PDB entry 8ACY | X-ray diffraction, 3.50 A resolution | chains A and E of the 6 polymer chains in the assembly

== Chain A ==
Protein: Na(+)-translocating NADH-quinone reductase subunit A
From: Vibrio cholerae
Notes: EC 7.2.1.1; engineered mutation(s): N-terminal His-tag
UniProtKB: A0A655PZA5 (A0A655PZA5_VIBCL); residues 1-446 here correspond to UniProt positions 17-462 (UniProt number = residue number + 16)
Amino-acid sequence (468 residues; row label = number of the first residue in the row; numbers below 1 keep their minus sign (Met-21 is residue -21)):
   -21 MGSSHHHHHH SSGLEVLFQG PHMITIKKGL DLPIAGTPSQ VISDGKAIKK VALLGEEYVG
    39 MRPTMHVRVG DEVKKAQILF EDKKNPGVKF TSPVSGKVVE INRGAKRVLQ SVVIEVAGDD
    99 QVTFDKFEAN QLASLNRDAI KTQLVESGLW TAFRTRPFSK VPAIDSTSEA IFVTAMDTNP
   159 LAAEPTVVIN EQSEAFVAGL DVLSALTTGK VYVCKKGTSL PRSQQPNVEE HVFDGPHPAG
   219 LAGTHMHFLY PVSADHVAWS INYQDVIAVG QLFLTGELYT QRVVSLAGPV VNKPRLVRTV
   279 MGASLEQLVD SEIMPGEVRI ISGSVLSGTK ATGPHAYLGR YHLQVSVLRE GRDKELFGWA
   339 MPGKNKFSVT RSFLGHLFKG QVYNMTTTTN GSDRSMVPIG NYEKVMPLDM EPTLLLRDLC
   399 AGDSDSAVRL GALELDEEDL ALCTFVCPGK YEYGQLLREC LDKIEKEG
Not modelled in the structure: -21 to 0, 330-372
Differences from the reference sequence: initiating methionine (-21); expression tag (-20 to 0)

== Chain E ==
Protein: Na(+)-translocating NADH-quinone reductase subunit E
From: Vibrio cholerae
Notes: EC 7.2.1.1
UniProtKB: A0A085QWM0 (A0A085QWM0_VIBCL); numbering as in UniProt (aligned over 1-198)
Amino-acid sequence (198 residues; row label = number of the first residue in the row):
     1 MEHYISLLVK SIFIENMALS FFLGMCTFLA VSKKVKTSFG LGIAVIVVLT ISVPVNNLVY
    61 NLVLKPDALV EGVDLSFLNF ITFIGVIAAL VQILEMILDR FFPPLYNALG IFLPLITVNC
   121 AIFGGVSFMV QRDYSFAESV VYGFGSGVGW MLAIVALAGI REKMKYSDVP PGLRGLGITF
   181 ITAGLMALGF MSFSGVQL
Not modelled in the structure: 1
Bound ions: 2Fe-2S cluster Fe: Cys26, Cys120 (shared with 2 residues of chain D)
Ligand contacts:
  - 2Fe-2S cluster (FES): Gly24, Met25, Cys26, Val118, Asn119, Cys120
  - FMN (flavin mononucleotide): Ser20, Phe21, Phe22, Leu23, Ser194

== How chain A and chain E interact ==
Pairs across the interface (9; chain A residue first):
  Ser373(A) with Tyr166(E), hydrogen bond (backbone-side chain)
  Met374(A) with Tyr166(E), hydrogen bond (backbone-side chain)
  Arg395(A) with Lys163(E); Tyr166(E)
  Asp396(A) with Lys165(E), salt bridge
  Cys398(A) with Tyr166(E), hydrophobic
  Ala399(A) with Lys165(E)
  Asp401(A) with Lys165(E), salt bridge
  Tyr429(A) with Tyr166(E), hydrogen bond
Interface residues without a listed pair, chain A (9 interface residues in all): Arg407
Interface residues without a listed pair, chain E (4 interface residues in all): Lys36

== Summary ==
9 residues of chain A face 4 of chain E across their interface, with 3 hydrogen bonds and 2 salt bridges.
Polar contacts include Asp396(A)-Lys165(E), Asp401(A)-Lys165(E) and Ser373(A)-Tyr166(E). Ligands of chain E:
flavin mononucleotide and 2Fe-2S cluster.
Chain A is Na(+)-translocating NADH-quinone reductase subunit A and chain E is Na(+)-translocating
NADH-quinone reductase subunit E, both from Vibrio cholerae; the structure, X-ray structure of Na+-NQR from
Vibrio cholerae at 3.5 A resolution, was determined by X-ray diffraction together with 8A1T, 8A1U, 8A1V, 8A1W,
8A1X, 8A1Y and 8ACW from the same study.
